8D0Y - chains D and E of the 6 polymer chains in the assembly; structure by X-ray diffraction, 4.70 A resolution (low resolution: residue-level contacts below are approximate; hydrogen-bond / salt-bridge calls are withheld).

Chain D:
Molecule: 35O22scFv Heavy Chain Variable
Organism: Macaca mulatta
Notes: antibody fragment or engineered binder
Chain sequence (128 residues; each row starts with the number of its first residue; a row labelled like 72A-72H holds insertion residues (72A, then the next letters in order)):
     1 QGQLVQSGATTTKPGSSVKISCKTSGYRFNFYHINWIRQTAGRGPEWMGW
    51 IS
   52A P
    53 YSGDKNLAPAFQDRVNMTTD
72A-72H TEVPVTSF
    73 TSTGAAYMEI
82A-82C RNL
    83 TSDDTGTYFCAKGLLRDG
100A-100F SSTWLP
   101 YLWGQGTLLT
Cystine bridges: Cys22-Cys92

Chain E:
Molecule: 35O22scFv Light Chain Variable
Organism: Macaca mulatta
Notes: antibody fragment or engineered binder
Chain sequence (111 residues; each row starts with the number of its first residue; note: 1 number in that range is skipped by the numbering (no residue carries it; nothing is unmodelled there); a row labelled like 27A-27C holds insertion residues (27A, then the next letters in order)):
     3 VLTQSAS
    11 VSGSLGQSVTISCTGPN
27A-27C SVC
    28 CSHKSISWYQWPPGRAPTLIIYEDNERAPGISPRFSGYKSYWSAYLTISD
    78 LRPEDETTYYCCSYTHNS
   95A G
    96 CVFGTGTKVSVLGQS
Cystine bridges: Cys23-Cys88, Cys89-Cys96

Chain D / chain E interface:
Pairs across the interface (34; chain D residue first):
  Ile37(D) with Phe98(E)
  Gln39(D) with Trp38(E); Gly41(E)
  Pro45(D) with Trp38(E); Tyr87(E); Phe98(E)
  Trp47(D) with Gly95A(E); Cys96(E); Phe98(E)
  Trp50(D) with Ser95(E)
  Asn58(D) with Asn94(E)
  Phe91(D) with Arg42(E); Ala43(E)
  Leu96(D) with Tyr49(E); Pro56(E)
  Leu97(D) with Tyr49(E)
  Ser100A(D) with Thr92(E)
  Ser100B(D) with Tyr49(E); Tyr91(E)
  Trp100D(D) with Tyr91(E); Thr92(E); His93(E); Ser95(E); Gly95A(E); Cys96(E)
  Leu100E(D) with Tyr36(E); Tyr49(E); Tyr91(E)
  Pro100F(D) with Tyr36(E); Leu46(E)
  Tyr101(D) with Leu46(E); Pro56(E)
  Trp103(D) with Pro44(E)
  Gly104(D) with Ala43(E)
Interface residues without a listed pair, chain D (18 interface residues in all): Glu46
Interface residues without a listed pair, chain E (22 interface residues in all): Ser34, Pro40, Glu50, Ala55

Summary:
18 residues of chain D and 22 residues of chain E are in contact.
Here chain D is 35O22scFv Heavy Chain Variable and chain E is 35O22scFv Light Chain Variable, both from Macaca
mulatta. Entry 8D0Y (Crystal Structure of HIV-1 BG505 SOSIPv8 Trimer in Complex with CD4bs targeting antibody
21N13 and interface ...) was determined by X-ray diffraction (same publication as 8SW3 and 8D01).
